Entry 3VV2 (X-ray diffraction, 1.83 A resolution); this record covers chains A and B.

Chain A:
Protein: Tk-subtilisin
Organism: Thermococcus kodakarensis
Notes: EC 3.4.21.-
UniProtKB: P58502 (TKSU_PYRKO); residues 70-398 here correspond to UniProt positions 94-422 (UniProt number = residue number + 24)
Sequence (329 residues; row label = number of the first residue in the row):
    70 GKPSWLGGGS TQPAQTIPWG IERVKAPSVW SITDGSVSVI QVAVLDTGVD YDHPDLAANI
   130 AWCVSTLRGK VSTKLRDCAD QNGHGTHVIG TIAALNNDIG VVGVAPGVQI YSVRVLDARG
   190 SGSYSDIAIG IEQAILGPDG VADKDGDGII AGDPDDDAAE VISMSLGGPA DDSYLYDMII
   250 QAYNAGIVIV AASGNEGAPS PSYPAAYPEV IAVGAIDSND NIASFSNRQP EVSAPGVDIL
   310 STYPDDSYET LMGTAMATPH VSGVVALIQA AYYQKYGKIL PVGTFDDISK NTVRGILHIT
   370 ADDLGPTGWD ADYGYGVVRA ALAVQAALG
Not modelled in the structure: 70-78
Disulfide bonds: Cys-132/Cys-147
Sequence notes: engineered mutation Ala-324 (Ser348 in P58502)
Bound ions: Ca2+ site 1: Gln-84, Asp-124, Leu-164, Asn-166, Ile-168, Val-170; Ca2+ site 2: Val-108, Gln-110, Ala-227, Glu-229; Ca2+ site 3: Asp-119, Asp-121, Asp-314; Ca2+ site 4: Leu-205, Asp-208, Val-210, Asp-226; Ca2+ site 5: Asp-212, Asp-214, Asp-216, Ile-218, Asp-222, Asp-225; Ca2+ site 6: Asp-214, Asp-216, Asp-222; Ca2+ site 7: Asp-372, Leu-373, Pro-375, Gly-377, Asp-379
Swiss-Prot annotation at these positions:
  - active site (Charge relay system): Asp-115, His-153

Chain B:
Protein: PROPEPTIDE from Tk-subtilisin
Organism: Thermococcus kodakarensis
UniProtKB: P58502 (TKSU_PYRKO); residues 1-69 here correspond to UniProt positions 25-93 (UniProt number = residue number + 24)
Sequence (69 residues; row label = number of the first residue in the row):
     1 GEQNTIRVIV SVDKAKFNPH EVLGIGGHIV YQFKLIPAVV VDVPANAVGK LKKMPGVEKV
    61 EFDHQAVLP
Not modelled in the structure: 1-4
Sequence notes: engineered mutation Pro-69 (Leu93 in P58502)
Bound ions: Zn2+ near Asp-42 (its only coordinating residue here)

Chain A / chain B interface:
Residue-residue contacts (59):
  Arg-137(A) with Arg-7(B), hydrogen bond (backbone-side chain); Val-30(B)
  Gly-138(A) with Val-30(B); Tyr-31(B)
  Val-140(A) with Tyr-31(B), hydrophobic
  His-153(A) with Leu-68(B); Pro-69(B), hydrogen bond (side chain-backbone)
  Leu-185(A) with Leu-68(B), hydrophobic
  Gly-189(A) with Leu-68(B)
  Gly-191(A) with His-64(B); Gln-65(B), hydrogen bond (backbone-side chain); Ala-66(B), hydrogen bond (backbone-backbone)
  Ser-192(A) with Asp-63(B), hydrogen bond; His-64(B); Gln-65(B), hydrogen bond
  Tyr-193(A) with Asp-63(B), hydrogen bond (backbone-side chain); His-64(B), hydrogen bond (backbone-backbone); Gln-65(B); Ala-66(B)
  Ser-194(A) with Asp-63(B), hydrogen bond
  Ile-196(A) with Ala-66(B), hydrophobic
  Ala-197(A) with Phe-33(B)
  Ile-198(A) with Tyr-31(B), hydrophobic; Phe-33(B), hydrophobic
  Glu-201(A) with Tyr-31(B), hydrogen bond; Phe-33(B); Lys-34(B), hydrogen bond (side chain-backbone); Leu-35(B), hydrogen bond (side chain-backbone)
  Gln-202(A) with Tyr-31(B)
  Ile-204(A) with Leu-35(B), hydrophobic
  Leu-205(A) with Lys-34(B); Leu-35(B), hydrophobic
  Gly-209(A) with Lys-34(B), hydrogen bond (backbone-side chain)
  Ala-211(A) with Leu-35(B), hydrophobic
  Ser-234(A) with Pro-69(B)
  Leu-235(A) with Pro-69(B)
  Gly-236(A) with Ala-66(B); Val-67(B), hydrogen bond (backbone-backbone)
  Gly-237(A) with Val-67(B)
  Pro-238(A) with Gln-65(B)
  Ala-239(A) with His-64(B)
  Asp-241(A) with Glu-61(B); His-64(B), salt bridge
  Ser-242(A) with Lys-59(B); Glu-61(B), hydrogen bond (backbone-side chain)
  Tyr-243(A) with Ile-9(B); Ile-36(B); Glu-61(B), hydrogen bond (backbone-side chain); Asp-63(B)
  Asp-246(A) with Ile-36(B)
  Met-247(A) with Phe-33(B), hydrophobic; Ile-36(B), hydrophobic
  Gln-250(A) with Leu-35(B), hydrogen bond (side chain-backbone); Ile-36(B)
  Ala-261(A) with Pro-69(B), hydrophobic
  Asn-264(A) with Pro-69(B), hydrogen bond (side chain-backbone)
  Gly-322(A) with Pro-69(B)
  Thr-323(A) with Pro-69(B)
  Ala-324(A) with Pro-69(B), hydrogen bond (backbone-backbone)
Interface residues without a listed pair, chain A (39 interface residues in all): Ser-190, Gly-263, Met-321
Interface residues without a listed pair, chain B (21 interface residues in all): Ser-11, Ala-38, Val-40, Phe-62

In short:
Chain A and chain B form an interface of 39 and 21 residues respectively, with 19 hydrogen bonds and 1 salt
bridge. Among the polar pairs are Asp-241(A)/His-64(B), Arg-137(A)/Arg-7(B) and His-153(A)/Pro-69(B). From
UniProt: active-site residues Asp-115(A) and His-153(A) on chain A.
Chain A is Tk-subtilisin and chain B is PROPEPTIDE from Tk-subtilisin, both from Thermococcus kodakarensis;
the structure, Crystal structure of complex form between S324A-subtilisin and mutant Tkpro, was determined by
X-ray diffraction.
